PDB entry 2BDP | X-ray diffraction, 1.80 A resolution | chains T and A of the 3 polymer chains in the assembly

# Chain T
Molecule: 10-nt DNA strand
Sequence (10 nucleotides; numbered 26 to 35; the number before each row is that of its first residue):
    26 AGCATCATGC

# Chain A
Name: Protein (DNA polymerase I)
From: Geobacillus stearothermophilus
Reference sequence: P52026 (DPO1_BACST); aligned to UniProt positions 297-876 over residues 297-876 (the alignment contains insertions or deletions, so no single offset holds)
Chain sequence (580 residues; each row starts with the number of its first residue):
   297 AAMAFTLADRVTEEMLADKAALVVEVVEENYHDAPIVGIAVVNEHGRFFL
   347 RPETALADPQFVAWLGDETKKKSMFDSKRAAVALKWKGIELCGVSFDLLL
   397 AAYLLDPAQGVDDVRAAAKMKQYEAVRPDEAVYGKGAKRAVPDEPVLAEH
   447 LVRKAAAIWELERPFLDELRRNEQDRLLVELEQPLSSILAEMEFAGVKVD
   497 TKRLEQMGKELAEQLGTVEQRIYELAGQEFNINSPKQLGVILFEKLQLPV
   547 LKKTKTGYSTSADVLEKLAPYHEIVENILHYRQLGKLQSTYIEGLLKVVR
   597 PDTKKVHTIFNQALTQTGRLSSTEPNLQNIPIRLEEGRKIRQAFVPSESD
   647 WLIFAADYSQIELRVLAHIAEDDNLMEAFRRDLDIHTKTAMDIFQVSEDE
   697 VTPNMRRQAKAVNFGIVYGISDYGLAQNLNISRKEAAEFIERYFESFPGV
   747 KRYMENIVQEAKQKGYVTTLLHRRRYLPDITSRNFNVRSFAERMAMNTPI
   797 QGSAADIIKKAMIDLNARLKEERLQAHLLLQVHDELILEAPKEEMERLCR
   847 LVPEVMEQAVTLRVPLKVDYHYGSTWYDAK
Construct notes: conflict Ala298 (Lys in P52026), Arg411 (Ala in P52026), Glu456 (Ala in P52026), Lys505 (Glu in P52026), Gly512 (Arg in P52026), Thr550 (Ser in P52026), His823 (Arg824 in P52026)
Metal / ion sites: Mg2+: Asp653, Tyr654, Asp830

# Chain T / chain A interface
Residue-residue contacts - 47 pairs, chain T then chain A:
  DA26(T) - Ala707(A)  hydrogen bond to the base
  DA26(T) - Phe710(A)  base contact
  DA26(T) - Gly711(A)  base contact
  DA26(T) - Tyr714(A)  base contact
  DA26(T) - Ile716(A)  base contact
  DA26(T) - Gly720(A)  base contact
  DA26(T) - Leu721(A)  base contact
  DA26(T) - Gln723(A)  hydrogen bond to the phosphate
  DA26(T) - Asn724(A)  base contact
  DG27(T) - Arg615(A)  base contact
  DG27(T) - Tyr714(A)  stacking on the base
  DG27(T) - Phe786(A)  phosphate contact
  DG27(T) - Arg789(A)  salt bridge to the phosphate
  DG27(T) - Asn793(A)  sugar contact
  DG27(T) - Gln797(A)  hydrogen bond to the base
  DC28(T) - Gln612(A)  phosphate contact
  DC28(T) - Thr613(A)  sugar contact
  DC28(T) - Arg615(A)  hydrogen bond to the base
  DC28(T) - Arg771(A)  salt bridge to the phosphate
  DC28(T) - Phe786(A)  phosphate contact
  DC28(T) - Met790(A)  phosphate contact
  DC28(T) - Gln797(A)  hydrogen bond to the sugar
  DA29(T) - Leu610(A)  phosphate contact
  DA29(T) - Thr611(A)  phosphate contact
  DA29(T) - Gln612(A)  hydrogen bond to the phosphate
  DA29(T) - Ser617(A)  phosphate contact
  DT30(T) - Leu610(A)  phosphate contact
  DT30(T) - Ser617(A)  hydrogen bond to the phosphate
  DT30(T) - Ser618(A)  sugar contact
  DT30(T) - Thr619(A)  phosphate contact
  DT30(T) - Asn622(A)  hydrogen bond to the sugar
  DT30(T) - Asn625(A)  base contact
  DC31(T) - Lys582(A)  hydrogen bond to the base
  DC31(T) - Thr586(A)  phosphate contact
  DC31(T) - Thr619(A)  phosphate contact
  DC31(T) - Glu620(A)  hydrogen bond to the phosphate
  DA32(T) - Ser585(A)  sugar contact
  DA32(T) - Thr586(A)  sugar contact
  DA32(T) - Gly590(A)  phosphate contact
  DT33(T) - Ser585(A)  phosphate contact
  DG34(T) - Asn527(A)  hydrogen bond to the phosphate
  DG34(T) - Asn529(A)  sugar contact
  DG34(T) - Ser530(A)  phosphate contact
  DG34(T) - Pro531(A)  phosphate contact
  DC35(T) - Ser530(A)  hydrogen bond to the phosphate
  DC35(T) - Lys532(A)  hydrogen bond to the phosphate
  DC35(T) - Gln533(A)  phosphate contact
Also at the interface, not in a pair above, chain A (38 interface residues in all): Glu589, Ser717

# In short
Chain T and chain A form an interface of 10 and 38 residues respectively, with 13 hydrogen bonds, 2 salt
bridges and 1 aromatic stacking contact. Polar contacts include DA26(T)-Ala707(A), DG27(T)-Gln797(A) and
DC28(T)-Arg615(A). The Mg2+ site is built by Asp653(A), Tyr654(A) and Asp830(A).
Here chain T is a 10-nt DNA strand and chain A is Protein (DNA polymerase I) (Geobacillus stearothermophilus).
Entry 2BDP (Crystal structure of bacillus DNA polymerase I fragment complexed to 9 base pairs of duplex DNA)
was determined by X-ray diffraction (same publication as 3BDP and 4BDP).
